PDB entry 2JEZ | X-ray diffraction, 2.60 A resolution | chains A and B

Chain A (and B):
Protein: Acetylcholinesterase
Organism: Mus musculus
Notes: EC 3.1.1.7, 3.1.1.1; fragment: catalytic domain, residues 32-574; chain B of this document is another copy of the same molecule, construct and numbering; everything in this record applies to it too
Reference sequence: P21836 (ACES_MOUSE); residues 1-543 here correspond to UniProt positions 32-574 (UniProt number = residue number + 31)
Amino-acid sequence (548 residues; row label = number of the first residue in the row):
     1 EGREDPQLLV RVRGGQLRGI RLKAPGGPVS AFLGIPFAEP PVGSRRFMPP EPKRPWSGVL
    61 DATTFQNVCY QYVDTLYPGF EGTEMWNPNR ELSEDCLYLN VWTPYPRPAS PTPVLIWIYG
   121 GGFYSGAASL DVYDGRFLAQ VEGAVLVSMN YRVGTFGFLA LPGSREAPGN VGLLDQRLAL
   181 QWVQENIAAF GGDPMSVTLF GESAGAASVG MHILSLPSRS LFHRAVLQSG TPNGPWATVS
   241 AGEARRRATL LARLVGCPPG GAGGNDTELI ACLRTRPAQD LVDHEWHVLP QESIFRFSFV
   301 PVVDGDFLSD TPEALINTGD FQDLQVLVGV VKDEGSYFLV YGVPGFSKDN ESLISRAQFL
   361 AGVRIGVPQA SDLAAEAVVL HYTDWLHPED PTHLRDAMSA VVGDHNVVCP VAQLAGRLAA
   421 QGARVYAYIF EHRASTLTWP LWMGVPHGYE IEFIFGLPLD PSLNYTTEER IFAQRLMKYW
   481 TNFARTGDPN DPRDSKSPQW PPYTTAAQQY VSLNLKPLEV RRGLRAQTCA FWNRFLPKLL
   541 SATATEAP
Not modelled in the structure: 258-264, 543-548 (chain B: 1-3, 258-264, 545-548)
Modified positions: Ser203 (O-[(R)-(dimethylamino)(ethoxy)phosphoryl]-L-serine; SUN)
Curated features (UniProtKB/Swiss-Prot):
  - active site (Charge relay system): Glu334, His447
  - glycosylation (N-linked (GlcNAc...) asparagine): Asn265, Asn350, Asn464
Disulfide bonds: Cys69-Cys96, Cys257-Cys272, Cys409-Cys529
Small-molecule neighbours: HLO (1-[({2,4-bis[(E)-(hydroxyimino)methyl]pyridinium-1-yl}methoxy)methyl]-4-carbamoylpyridinium): Tyr72, Asp74, Trp86, Tyr124, Ser203, Glu285, Trp286, Ile294, Phe295, Arg296, Phe297, Ser298, Tyr337, Phe338, Tyr341, His447

Chain A / chain B interface:
Residue-residue contacts (41; chain A residue first):
  Leu373(A) - Phe535(B)  hydrophobic
  Leu373(A) - Lys538(B)
  Leu373(A) - Leu539(B)  hydrophobic
  Glu376(A) - Lys538(B)
  Ala377(A) - Phe535(B)  hydrophobic
  Leu380(A) - Ala530(B)
  Leu380(A) - Arg534(B)
  His381(A) - Gln527(B)  hydrogen bond (backbone-side chain)
  Thr383(A) - Gln527(B)  hydrogen bond (backbone-side chain)
  Asp384(A) - Gln527(B)
  Trp385(A) - Gln508(B)  hydrogen bond (backbone-side chain)
  Trp385(A) - Ala526(B)
  Trp385(A) - Gln527(B)  hydrogen bond (backbone-side chain)
  Trp385(A) - Ala530(B)
  Trp385(A) - Arg534(B)
  Leu386(A) - Ala506(B)
  Leu386(A) - Gln508(B)
  Leu386(A) - Arg522(B)
  Leu386(A) - Gly523(B)
  His387(A) - Arg522(B)  hydrogen bond
  Gln508(A) - Trp385(B)  hydrogen bond (side chain-backbone)
  Gln508(A) - Leu386(B)
  Arg522(A) - Leu386(B)
  Arg522(A) - His387(B)
  Gly523(A) - Leu386(B)
  Ala526(A) - Trp385(B)
  Ala526(A) - Leu386(B)  hydrophobic
  Gln527(A) - Leu380(B)
  Gln527(A) - His381(B)  hydrogen bond (side chain-backbone)
  Gln527(A) - Thr383(B)  hydrogen bond (side chain-backbone)
  Gln527(A) - Asp384(B)
  Gln527(A) - Trp385(B)  hydrogen bond (side chain-backbone)
  Ala530(A) - Trp385(B)
  Arg534(A) - Leu380(B)
  Arg534(A) - Trp385(B)
  Phe535(A) - Leu373(B)  hydrophobic
  Phe535(A) - Ala377(B)  hydrophobic
  Phe535(A) - Leu380(B)  hydrophobic
  Phe535(A) - Phe535(B)  hydrophobic
  Lys538(A) - Leu373(B)
  Lys538(A) - Glu376(B)  salt bridge
Also at the interface, not in a pair above, chain A (21 interface residues in all): Ala506, Leu539

In short:
Chain A and chain B each contribute 21 residues to their interface, with 9 hydrogen bonds and 1 salt bridge.
Polar pairs include Lys538(A)-Glu376(B), His381(A)-Gln527(B) and Thr383(A)-Gln527(B). Chain A binds compound
HLO. From UniProt: active-site residues Glu334(A) and His447(A) on chain A.
Chain A and chain B are both Acetylcholinesterase (Mus musculus); the structure, Mus musculus
acetylcholinesterase in complex with tabun and HLo-7, was determined by X-ray diffraction, deposited together
with 2JEY and 2JF0.
